Entry 7N4R (X-ray diffraction, 1.62 A resolution); this record covers chain A.

[Chain A]
Protein: Tyrosine-protein kinase BTK
From: Homo sapiens
Notes: EC 2.7.10.2; fragment: kinase domain
UniProtKB: Q06187 (BTK_HUMAN); numbering as in UniProt (aligned over 391-659)
Sequence (269 residues; numbered 391 to 659; the number before each row is that of its first residue):
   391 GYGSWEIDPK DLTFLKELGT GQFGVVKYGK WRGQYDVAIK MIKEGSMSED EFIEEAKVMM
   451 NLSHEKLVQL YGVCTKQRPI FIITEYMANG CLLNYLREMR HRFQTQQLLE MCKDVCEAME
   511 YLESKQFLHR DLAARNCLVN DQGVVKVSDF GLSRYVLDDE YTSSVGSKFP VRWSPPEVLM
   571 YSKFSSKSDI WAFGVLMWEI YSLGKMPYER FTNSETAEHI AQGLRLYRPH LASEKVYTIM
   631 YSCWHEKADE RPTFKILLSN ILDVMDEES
Unresolved in the structure: 391-392, 549-557, 659
Ligand contacts: 0BG (N-{2-[methyl(7H-pyrrolo[2,3-d]pyrimidin-4-yl)amino]ethyl}-N~2~-phenylglycinamide): Leu-408, Phe-413, Gly-414, Val-415, Val-416, Ala-428, Lys-430, Met-431, Ile-432, Met-437, Ile-472, Thr-474, Glu-475, Tyr-476, Met-477, Gly-480, Leu-528, Asp-539, Leu-542
UniProt features mapped onto this chain:
  - motif: Trp-581 to Trp-588 (CAV1-binding)
  - active site: Asp-521 (Proton acceptor)
  - binding site (ATP): Leu-408 to Val-416, Lys-430
  - binding site (clofedanol): Thr-474 to Met-477, Leu-542
  - binding site (dasatinib): Thr-474 to Met-477
  - modified residue: Tyr-551 (Phosphotyrosine), Ser-604 (Phosphoserine), Tyr-617 (Phosphotyrosine), Ser-623 (Phosphoserine), Ser-659 (Phosphoserine)
  - natural variant: Leu-408 (L408P: In XLA), Gly-414 (G414R: In XLA), Tyr-418 (Y418H: In XLA), Ile-429 (I429N: In XLA), Lys-430 (K430E: In XLA; K430R: In XLA), Glu-445 (E445D: In XLA), Gly-462 (G462D: In XLA; G462V: In XLA), Tyr-476 (Y476D: In XLA), Met-477 (M477R: In XLA), Cys-481 (C481S: Found in patients with chronic lymphocytic leukemia; uncertain significance), Cys-502 (C502F: In XLA; C502W: In XLA), Cys-506 (C506R: In XLA; C506Y: In XLA), 36 further natural variant entries in UniProt
  - mutagenesis: Tyr-551 (Y551F: Loss of phosphorylation of GTF2I), Tyr-617 (Y617E: Defective in mediating calcium response)

[Summary]
Ligands of chain A: compound 0BG. UniProt lists active-site residue Asp-521, 10 ATP-binding residues, 5
clofedanol-binding residues and 4 dasatinib-binding residues.
Chain A is Tyrosine-protein kinase BTK (Homo sapiens); the structure, Bruton's tyrosine kinase in complex with
compound 21, was determined by X-ray diffraction (same publication as 7N4Q and 7N4S).
